Entry 8CHS (electron microscopy, 3.15 A resolution); this record covers chains D and A.

# Chain D
Name: Nanobody nAb13 - all CA rigid fit model derived from nanobody nAb7
From: Lama glama
Notes: antibody fragment or engineered binder
Amino-acid sequence (162 residues; each row starts with the number of its first residue):
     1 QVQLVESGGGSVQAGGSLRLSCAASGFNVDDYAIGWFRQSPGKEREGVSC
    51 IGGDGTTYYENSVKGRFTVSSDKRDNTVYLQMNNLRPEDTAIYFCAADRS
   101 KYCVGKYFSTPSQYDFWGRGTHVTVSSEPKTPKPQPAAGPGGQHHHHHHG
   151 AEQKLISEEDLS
Disordered / not traced: 40-43, 98-116, 126-162

# Chain A
Name: Bifunctional heparan sulfate N-deacetylase/N-sulfotransferase 1
From: Homo sapiens
Notes: EC 3.5.1.-, 2.8.2.8
Reference sequence: P52848 (NDST1_HUMAN); numbering as in UniProt (aligned over 79-882)
Amino-acid sequence (805 residues; row label = number of the first residue in the row):
    78 GSRTDPLVLVFVESLYSQLGQEVVAILESSRFKYRTEIAPGKGDMPTLTD
   128 KGRGRFALIIYENILKYVNLDAWNRELLDKYCVAYGVGIIGFFKANENSL
   178 LSAQLKGFPLFLHSNLGLKDCSINPKSPLLYVTRPSEVEKGVLPGEDWTV
   228 FQSNHSTYEPVLLAKTRSSESIPHLGADAGLHAALHATVVQDLGLHDGIQ
   278 RVLFGNNLNFWLHKLVFVDAVAFLTGKRLSLPLDRYILVDIDDIFVGKEG
   328 TRMKVEDVKALFDTQNELRAHIPNFTFNLGYSGKFFHTGTNAEDAGDDLL
   378 LSYVKEFWWFPHMWSHMQPHLFHNQSVLAEQMALNKKFAVEHGIPTDMGY
   428 AVAPHHSGVYPVHVQLYEAWKQVWSIRVTSTEEYPHLKPARYRRGFIHNG
   478 IMVLPRQTCGLFTHTIFYNEYPGGSSELDKIINGGELFLTVLLNPISIFM
   528 THLSNYGNDRLGLYTFKHLVRFLHSWTNLRLQTLPPVQLAQKYFQIFSEE
   578 KDPLWQDPCEDKRHKDIWSKEKTCDRFPKLLIIGPQKTGTTALYLFLGMH
   628 PDLSSNYPSSETFEEIQFFNGHNYHKGIDWYMEFFPIPSNTTSDFYFEKS
   678 ANYFDSEVAPRRAAALLPKAKVLTILINPADRAYSWYQHQRAHDDPVALK
   728 YTFHEVITAGSDASSKLRALQNRCLVPGWYATHIERWLSAYHANQILVLD
   778 GKLLRTEPAKVMDMVQKFLGVTNTIDYHKTLAFDPKKGFWCQLLEGGKTK
   828 CLGKSKGRKYPEMDLDSRAFLKDYYRDHNIELSKLLYKMGQTLPTWLRED
   878 LQNTR
Disordered / not traced: 78-81, 118-122, 171-197, 214-233, 241-262, 819-827
Construct notes: expression tag (78)
Cystine bridges: Cys-586/Cys-601, Cys-818/Cys-828
Ion coordination: Ca2+ near Asp-320 (its only coordinating residue here)
Small-molecule neighbours: adenosine-3'-5'-diphosphate (A3P): Pro-612, Gln-613, Lys-614, Thr-615, Gly-616, Thr-617, Thr-618, Ala-619, Ser-712, Gly-778, Leu-781, Arg-782, Phe-816, Leu-829, Lys-833, Gly-834, Arg-835, Tyr-837
What the authors report for this chain:
  - conformationally variable residues (order/disorder transition): Asp-319 to Val-332, Cys-486 to Gly-512, Thr-528 to Leu-538
  - mutagenesis - D319A, D320A, H389A, H393A, H529A: abolished catalytic activity
  - catalytic residues: Asp-319, His-529 (proposed by the authors, not directly observed)

# Chain D / chain A interface
Pairs across the interface (2):
  Ala-97(D) / Glu-333(A)
  Ala-97(D) / Arg-537(A)  hydrogen bond (backbone-side chain)
Other interface residues (no listed pair), chain D (2 interface residues in all): Trp-117
The authors on this interface:
  - epitope / paratope residues, chain A: Glu-333(A), Arg-537(A)

# Overview
The chain D/chain A interface involves 2 residues from each chain; the contacts include 1 hydrogen bond. The
hydrogen-bonded pair is Ala-97(D)/Arg-537(A). Chain A binds adenosine-3'-5'-diphosphate. The paper reports
catalytic residues Asp-319(A) and His-529(A); D319A, D320A and H389A of chain A, among others, abolish
catalytic activity; 5 substitutions were tested in all.
Here chain D is Nanobody nAb13 - all CA rigid fit model derived from nanobody nAb7 (Lama glama) and chain A is
Bifunctional heparan sulfate N-deacetylase/N-sulfotransferase 1 (Homo sapiens). Entry 8CHS (Human heparan
sulfate N-deacetylase-N-sulfotransferase 1 in complex with calcium, 3'-phosphoadenosine-5'-phosphosulfate and
nanobody nAb13 (composite map and ...) was determined by electron microscopy together with 8CCY and 8CD0 from
the same study.
